PDB entry 2WVB | X-ray diffraction, 1.90 A resolution | chains A and B

== Chain A (and B) ==
Name: Putative nickel-responsive regulator
Source organism: Helicobacter pylori
Notes: chain B of this document is another copy of the same molecule, construct and numbering; everything in this record applies to it too
UniProt: O25896 (NIKR_HELPY); numbering as in UniProt (aligned over 1-148)
Chain sequence (148 residues; each row starts with the number of its first residue):
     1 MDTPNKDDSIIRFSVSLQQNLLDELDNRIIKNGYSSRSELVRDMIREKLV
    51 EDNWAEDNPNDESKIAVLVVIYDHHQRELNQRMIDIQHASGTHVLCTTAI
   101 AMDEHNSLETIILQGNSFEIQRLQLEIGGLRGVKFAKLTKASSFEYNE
Disordered / not traced: 1-7, 52-56, 143-148 (chain B: 1-8, 148)
Sequence notes: engineered mutation Ala99 (His in O25896), Ala101 (His in O25896), Ser107 (Cys in O25896)
UniProt features mapped onto this chain:
  - binding site (Ni(2+)): His88
From the paper describing this entry:
  - mutagenesis - H74G/H75G, Q76A/R77A, Q87F: decreased binding to DNA
  - mutagenesis - H74G/H75G: unchanged binding to nickel
  - mutagenesis - Q87F, C96S: decreased binding to Ni(II)
  - mutagenesis - C96S: unchanged signaling in response to nickel

== How chain A and chain B interact ==
Residue-residue contacts (108):
  Ser9(A) - Leu17(B)
  Ser9(A) - Gln18(B)
  Ser9(A) - Gln19(B)  hydrogen bond (backbone-backbone)
  Ile10(A) - Ser16(B)
  Ile10(A) - Leu17(B)
  Ile11(A) - Val15(B)
  Ile11(A) - Ser16(B)
  Ile11(A) - Leu17(B)  hydrogen bond (backbone-backbone)
  Ile11(A) - Gln19(B)
  Arg12(A) - Ser14(B)
  Arg12(A) - Val15(B)
  Arg12(A) - Ser16(B)
  Phe13(A) - Ser14(B)
  Phe13(A) - Val15(B)  hydrogen bond (backbone-backbone)
  Phe13(A) - Leu17(B)  hydrophobic
  Phe13(A) - Leu22(B)  hydrophobic
  Phe13(A) - Leu25(B)  hydrophobic
  Ser14(A) - Arg12(B)
  Ser14(A) - Phe13(B)
  Ser14(A) - Ser38(B)
  Val15(A) - Ile11(B)
  Val15(A) - Arg12(B)
  Val15(A) - Phe13(B)  hydrogen bond (backbone-backbone)
  Val15(A) - Val15(B)  hydrophobic
  Val15(A) - Val41(B)  hydrophobic
  Ser16(A) - Ile10(B)
  Ser16(A) - Ile11(B)
  Ser16(A) - Arg12(B)
  Ser16(A) - Ser38(B)
  Ser16(A) - Arg42(B)
  Leu17(A) - Ile10(B)
  Leu17(A) - Ile11(B)  hydrogen bond (backbone-backbone)
  Leu17(A) - Phe13(B)  hydrophobic
  Leu17(A) - Arg42(B)
  Gln18(A) - Ser9(B)
  Gln19(A) - Ser9(B)
  Gln19(A) - Ile11(B)
  Asn20(A) - Phe144(B)  hydrogen bond (side chain-backbone)
  Asn20(A) - Glu145(B)
  Leu21(A) - Arg42(B)
  Leu21(A) - Leu49(B)  hydrophobic
  Leu21(A) - Phe144(B)  hydrophobic
  Leu22(A) - Ile11(B)  hydrophobic
  Leu22(A) - Phe13(B)  hydrophobic
  Glu24(A) - Leu49(B)
  Glu24(A) - Phe144(B)
  Leu25(A) - Phe13(B)  hydrophobic
  Leu25(A) - Leu49(B)
  Arg28(A) - Leu49(B)
  Arg28(A) - Asp52(B)  salt bridge
  Arg28(A) - Asn53(B)
  Arg28(A) - Glu56(B)  salt bridge
  Lys31(A) - Glu56(B)  salt bridge
  Arg37(A) - Phe13(B)
  Ser38(A) - Val15(B)
  Ser38(A) - Ser16(B)  hydrogen bond (side chain-backbone)
  Val41(A) - Val15(B)  hydrophobic
  Val41(A) - Val41(B)  hydrophobic
  Val41(A) - Ile45(B)  hydrophobic
  Arg42(A) - Ser16(B)  hydrogen bond (side chain-backbone)
  Met44(A) - Lys48(B)
  Met44(A) - Leu49(B)  hydrophobic
  Ile45(A) - Leu21(B)  hydrophobic
  Ile45(A) - Leu25(B)  hydrophobic
  Arg46(A) - Leu21(B)
  Glu47(A) - Lys48(B)  salt bridge
  Lys48(A) - Met44(B)
  Leu49(A) - Glu24(B)
  Ile65(A) - Met102(B)  hydrophobic
  Val67(A) - Thr110(B)
  Val69(A) - Val67(B)  hydrophobic
  Ile71(A) - Ala141(B)  hydrophobic
  Ile71(A) - Tyr146(B)  hydrophobic
  Leu95(A) - Ile100(B)  hydrophobic
  Cys96(A) - Ile100(B)  hydrophobic
  Thr98(A) - Cys96(B)
  Thr98(A) - Thr98(B)  hydrogen bond
  Ile100(A) - Leu95(B)  hydrophobic
  Ile100(A) - Cys96(B)  hydrophobic
  Ile100(A) - Ile112(B)  hydrophobic
  Met102(A) - Ile65(B)  hydrophobic
  Met102(A) - Tyr146(B)  hydrophobic
  Asn106(A) - Tyr146(B)  hydrogen bond (side chain-backbone)
  Asn106(A) - Asn147(B)
  Leu108(A) - Ile65(B)  hydrophobic
  Leu108(A) - Val67(B)  hydrophobic
  Leu108(A) - Ile112(B)  hydrophobic
  Thr110(A) - Thr110(B)  hydrogen bond
  Gln121(A) - Lys31(B)  hydrogen bond (side chain-backbone)
  Gln121(A) - Asn32(B)  hydrogen bond (side chain-backbone)
  Gln121(A) - Gly33(B)
  Leu125(A) - Asn32(B)
  Leu125(A) - Gly33(B)
  Leu125(A) - Tyr34(B)  hydrophobic
  Lys134(A) - Arg46(B)  hydrogen bond (backbone-side chain)
  Lys134(A) - Glu145(B)
  Lys134(A) - Tyr146(B)  hydrogen bond (side chain-backbone)
  Phe135(A) - Arg46(B)
  Phe135(A) - Ala141(B)  hydrophobic
  Phe135(A) - Glu145(B)
  Lys137(A) - Val50(B)
  Lys137(A) - Thr139(B)
  Lys137(A) - Lys140(B)  hydrogen bond (side chain-backbone)
  Lys137(A) - Glu145(B)  salt bridge
  Thr139(A) - Phe135(B)
  Thr139(A) - Thr139(B)  hydrogen bond
  Lys140(A) - Phe135(B)
  Ala141(A) - Ile71(B)  hydrophobic
Also at the interface, not in a pair above, chain A (52 interface residues in all): Asp57, Asn58, Asp103, Ile112
Also at the interface, not in a pair above, chain B (53 interface residues in all): Arg28, Val69, Leu108, Lys137

== Overview ==
52 residues of chain A face 53 of chain B across their interface, with 17 hydrogen bonds and 5 salt bridges.
Polar contacts include Arg28(A)-Asp52(B), Arg28(A)-Glu56(B) and Lys31(A)-Glu56(B). The paper reports that
H74G/H75G, Q76A/R77A and Q87F of chain A reduce binding to DNA; Q87F and C96S of chain A reduce binding to
Ni(II).
Chain A and chain B are both Putative nickel-responsive regulator (Helicobacter pylori); the structure,
Structural and mechanistic insights into Helicobacter pylori NikR function, was determined by X-ray
diffraction (same publication as 2WVC, 2WVD and 2WVE).
